PDB entry 1COV | X-ray diffraction, 3.50 A resolution | chains 2 and 3 of the 4 polymer chains in the assembly

# Chain 2
Molecule: Coxsackievirus coat protein
From: Human coxsackievirus B3
UniProtKB: Q66282 (POLG_CXB3W); residues 1-263 here correspond to UniProt positions 70-332 (UniProt number = residue number + 69)
Sequence (263 residues; row label = number of the first residue in the row):
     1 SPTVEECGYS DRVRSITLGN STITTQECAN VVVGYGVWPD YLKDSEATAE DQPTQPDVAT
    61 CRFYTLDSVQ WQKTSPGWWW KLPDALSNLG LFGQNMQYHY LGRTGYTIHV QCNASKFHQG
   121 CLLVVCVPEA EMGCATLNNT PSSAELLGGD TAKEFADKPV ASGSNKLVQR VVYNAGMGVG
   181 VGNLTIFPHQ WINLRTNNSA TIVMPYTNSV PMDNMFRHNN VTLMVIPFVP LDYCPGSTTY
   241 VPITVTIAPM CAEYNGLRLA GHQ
Disordered / not traced: 1-7
Construct notes: conflict Thr151 (Ser220 in Q66282), Val245 (Ile314 in Q66282)
UniProt features mapped onto this chain:
  - site: Gln263 (Cleavage)

# Chain 3
Molecule: Coxsackievirus coat protein
From: Human coxsackievirus B3
UniProtKB: Q66282 (POLG_CXB3W); residues 1-238 here correspond to UniProt positions 333-570 (UniProt number = residue number + 332)
Sequence (238 residues; each row starts with the number of its first residue):
     1 GLPTMNTPGS CQFLTSDDFQ SPSAMPQYDV TPEMRIPGEV KNLMEIAEVD SVVPVQNVGE
    61 KVNSMEAYQI PVRSNEGSGT QVFGFPLQPG YSSVFSRTLL GEILNYYTHW SGSIKLTFMF
   121 CGSAMATGKF LLAYSPPGAG APTKRVDAML GTHVVWDVGL QSSCVLCIPW ISQTHYRYVA
   181 SDEYTAGGFI TCWYQTNIVV PADAQSSCYI MCFVSACNDF SVRLLKDTPF ISQENFFQ
Construct notes: conflict Glu234 (Gln566 in Q66282)
UniProt features mapped onto this chain:
  - region: Phe236 to Gln238 (Amphipathic alpha-helix)

# How chain 2 and chain 3 interact
Contacting residue pairs (66):
  Arg12(2) with Leu160(3)
  Tyr35(2) with Pro37(3), hydrophobic; Gly38(3)
  Glu46(2) with Met34(3); Arg35(3), hydrogen bond (side chain-backbone)
  Lys116(2) with Ser123(3); Ala124(3), hydrogen bond (backbone-backbone); Met125(3), hydrogen bond (backbone-backbone)
  Phe117(2) with Met125(3), hydrophobic; Ala202(3); Asp203(3); Ala204(3), hydrophobic
  His118(2) with Ser123(3)
  Gln119(2) with Gly122(3); Ser123(3); Gln205(3); Ser207(3)
  Cys121(2) with Met119(3), hydrophobic; Cys121(3), hydrophobic
  Tyr173(2) with Asn63(3)
  Val181(2) with Met65(3), hydrophobic; Tyr68(3), hydrophobic
  Gly182(2) with Ser51(3); Val52(3), hydrogen bond (backbone-backbone); Tyr68(3), hydrogen bond (backbone-side chain)
  Asn183(2) with Ser51(3); Arg97(3), hydrogen bond (side chain-backbone); Thr98(3); Leu99(3)
  Thr185(2) with Asp50(3), hydrogen bond (side chain-backbone); Ser51(3)
  Ile186(2) with Leu99(3), hydrophobic
  Trp191(2) with Val52(3), hydrophobic; Met211(3), hydrophobic; Phe213(3), hydrophobic
  Asn193(2) with Met119(3); Phe120(3), hydrogen bond (side chain-backbone); Cys121(3)
  Arg195(2) with Phe120(3); Gly122(3); Ser123(3), hydrogen bond (side chain-backbone); Ala124(3); Ala126(3); Val158(3); Gly159(3), hydrogen bond (side chain-backbone)
  Thr196(2) with Leu160(3); Ser162(3)
  Tyr206(2) with Pro37(3)
  Asn208(2) with Met34(3); Ile36(3)
  Val210(2) with Met34(3)
  Pro211(2) with Met34(3)
  Ile226(2) with Met65(3), hydrophobic
  Phe228(2) with Met65(3), hydrophobic; Tyr68(3), hydrophobic; Gln69(3), hydrogen bond (backbone-side chain); Met211(3), hydrophobic
  Val229(2) with Cys121(3), hydrophobic; Tyr209(3), hydrophobic; Met211(3), hydrophobic
  Pro230(2) with Gln69(3)
  Asp232(2) with Gln205(3)
  Tyr233(2) with Gln205(3)
  Cys234(2) with Asp203(3); Gln205(3), hydrogen bond
  Ser237(2) with Asp203(3)
Also at the interface, not in a pair above, chain 2 (38 interface residues in all): Val37, Gly120, Gly180, Pro205, Thr207, Ser209, Pro227, Pro235
Also at the interface, not in a pair above, chain 3 (39 interface residues in all): Val49, Ser64, Pro201, Cys208

# In short
38 residues of chain 2 and 39 residues of chain 3 are in contact; the contacts include 12 hydrogen bonds.
Polar pairs include Glu46(2)-Arg35(3), Gly182(2)-Tyr68(3) and Asn183(2)-Arg97(3).
Chain 2 is Coxsackievirus coat protein and chain 3 is Coxsackievirus coat protein, both from Human
coxsackievirus B3; the structure, Coxsackievirus B3 coat protein, was determined by X-ray diffraction.
